9FIA - chains Bl and bO of the 69 polymer chains in the assembly; structure by electron microscopy, 3.29 A resolution.

[Chain Bl]
Molecule: 30S ribosomal protein S12, putative
From: Toxoplasma gondii
Reference sequence: S8EUD1 (S8EUD1_TOXGM); residues -390 to 202 here correspond to UniProt positions 1-593 (UniProt number = residue number + 391)
Amino-acid sequence (593 residues; row label = number of the first residue in the row; numbers below 1 keep their minus sign (Met-390 is residue -390)):
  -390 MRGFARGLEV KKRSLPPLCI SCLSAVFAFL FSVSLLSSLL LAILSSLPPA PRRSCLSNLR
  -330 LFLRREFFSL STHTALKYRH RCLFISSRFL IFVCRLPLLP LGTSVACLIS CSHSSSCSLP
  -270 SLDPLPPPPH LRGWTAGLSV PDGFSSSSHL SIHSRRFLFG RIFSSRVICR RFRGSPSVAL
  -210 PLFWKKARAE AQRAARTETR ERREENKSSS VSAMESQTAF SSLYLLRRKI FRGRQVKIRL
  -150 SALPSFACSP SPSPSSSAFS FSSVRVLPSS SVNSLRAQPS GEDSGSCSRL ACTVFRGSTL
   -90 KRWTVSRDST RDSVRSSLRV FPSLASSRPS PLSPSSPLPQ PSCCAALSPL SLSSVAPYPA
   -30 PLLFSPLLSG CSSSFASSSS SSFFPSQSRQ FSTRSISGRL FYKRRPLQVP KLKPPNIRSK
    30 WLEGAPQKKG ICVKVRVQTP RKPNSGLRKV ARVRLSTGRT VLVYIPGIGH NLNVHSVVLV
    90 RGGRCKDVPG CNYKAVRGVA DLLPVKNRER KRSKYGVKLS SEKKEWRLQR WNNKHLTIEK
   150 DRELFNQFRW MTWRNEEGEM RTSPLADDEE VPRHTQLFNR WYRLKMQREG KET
Not modelled in the structure: -390 to 0, 201-202

[Chain bO]
Molecule: SSUA
From: Toxoplasma gondii
Sequence (115 nucleotides; row label = number of the first residue in the row):
     1 AGAGGCUUGA UAGUACUACC GUAAGUACAU AAUAUACAGU CCCAGCAGUA GCGGUUAAAC
    61 UAUAGAAGAG UCGAGUAUUA UCCAUACAUA CCAGGCGUAA AAAGCGUUCA UCCAU

[Chain Bl / chain bO interface]
Residue-residue contacts (63):
  Ser1(Bl) with C91(bO), phosphate contact; C92(bO), phosphate contact; G94(bO), hydrogen bond to the phosphate
  Thr2(Bl) with C91(bO), sugar contact
  Ile5(Bl) with C91(bO), sugar contact
  Arg8(Bl) with U111(bO), sugar contact
  Arg14(Bl) with A90(bO), hydrogen bond to the base; C91(bO), salt bridge to the phosphate; G94(bO), hydrogen bond to the base
  Pro19(Bl) with U89(bO), base contact; A90(bO), base contact
  Lys20(Bl) with C87(bO), hydrogen bond to the base
  Lys22(Bl) with C82(bO), salt bridge to the phosphate; A84(bO), base contact
  Pro24(Bl) with A84(bO), sugar contact
  Asn25(Bl) with U81(bO), hydrogen bond to the phosphate; A84(bO), base contact
  Gly33(Bl) with A80(bO), hydrogen bond to the sugar
  Pro35(Bl) with U79(bO), hydrogen bond to the sugar; A80(bO), sugar contact
  Asn53(Bl) with G51(bO), base contact; C52(bO), base contact
  Ser54(Bl) with C42(bO), hydrogen bond to the sugar; C43(bO), hydrogen bond to the phosphate; G53(bO), base contact
  Gly55(Bl) with A44(bO), phosphate contact
  Leu56(Bl) with A44(bO), hydrogen bond to the phosphate
  Arg57(Bl) with G45(bO), hydrogen bond to the base; C46(bO), base contact
  Tyr73(Bl) with C46(bO), phosphate contact
  Gly76(Bl) with C46(bO), phosphate contact
  Ile77(Bl) with G45(bO), phosphate contact
  Arg90(Bl) with U78(bO), sugar contact
  Gly91(Bl) with U79(bO), phosphate contact
  Lys95(Bl) with A47(bO), base contact; A50(bO), salt bridge to the phosphate; G51(bO), base contact
  Asp96(Bl) with C46(bO), hydrogen bond to the base; A47(bO), hydrogen bond to the base; G51(bO), base contact
  Glu118(Bl) with A62(bO), phosphate contact
  Arg119(Bl) with A62(bO), hydrogen bond to the phosphate; U63(bO), phosphate contact
  Lys120(Bl) with A62(bO), hydrogen bond to the phosphate; U63(bO), phosphate contact
  Arg121(Bl) with C46(bO), hydrogen bond to the phosphate; A47(bO), salt bridge to the phosphate
  Ser122(Bl) with C6(bO), hydrogen bond to the phosphate
  Lys123(Bl) with G5(bO), hydrogen bond to the sugar; C6(bO), hydrogen bond to the phosphate; A77(bO), hydrogen bond to the sugar
  Tyr124(Bl) with U7(bO), phosphate contact; A77(bO), sugar contact
  Arg136(Bl) with A64(bO), hydrogen bond to the base
  Leu137(Bl) with G4(bO), phosphate contact
  Trp140(Bl) with A1(bO), base contact; A67(bO), sugar contact; G68(bO), phosphate contact
  Asn142(Bl) with A67(bO), base contact
  Lys143(Bl) with A67(bO), base contact
  Trp190(Bl) with A1(bO), stacking on the base; G2(bO), sugar contact
  Lys194(Bl) with A3(bO), salt bridge to the phosphate
Interface residues without a listed pair, chain Bl (45 interface residues in all): Pro23, Ser28, Ala34, Lys58, Pro75, Lys133, Lys149
Interface residues without a listed pair, chain bO (40 interface residues in all): U30, U61, G65, A88

[In short]
The interface between chain Bl and chain bO involves 45 residues on one side and 40 on the other, with 21
hydrogen bonds, 5 salt bridges and 1 aromatic stacking contact. Among the polar pairs are Arg14(Bl)-A90(bO),
Arg14(Bl)-G94(bO) and Lys20(Bl)-C87(bO).
Here chain Bl is 30S ribosomal protein S12, putative and chain bO is SSUA, both from Toxoplasma gondii. Entry
9FIA (SSU(body) structure derived from the SSU sample of the mitoribosome from T. gondii) was determined by
electron microscopy (same publication as 9FI8).
